PDB entry 1ES3 | X-ray diffraction, 2.20 A resolution | chain A

# Chain A
Molecule: Dd-transpeptidase
From: Streptomyces sp
Notes: EC 3.4.16.4
Reference sequence: P39042 (DACX_STRSK); residues 1-262 here correspond to UniProt positions 30-291 (UniProt number = residue number + 29)
Sequence (262 residues; each row starts with the number of its first residue):
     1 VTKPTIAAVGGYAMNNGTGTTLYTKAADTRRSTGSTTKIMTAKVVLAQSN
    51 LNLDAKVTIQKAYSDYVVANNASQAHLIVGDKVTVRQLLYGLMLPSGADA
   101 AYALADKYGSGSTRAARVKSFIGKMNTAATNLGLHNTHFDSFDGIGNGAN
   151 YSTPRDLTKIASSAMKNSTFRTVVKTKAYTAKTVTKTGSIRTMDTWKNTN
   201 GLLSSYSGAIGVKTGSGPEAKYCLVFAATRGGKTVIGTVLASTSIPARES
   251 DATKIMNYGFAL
Unresolved in the structure: 1-2
Construct notes: conflict Asn-71 (Lys100 in P39042), Ala-72 (Pro101 in P39042), Thr-113 (Gln142 in P39042), Arg-114 (Ala143 in P39042), Asp-156 (His185 in P39042); engineered mutation Ala-98 (Cys127 in P39042)
UniProt features mapped onto this chain:
  - active site: Ser-35 (Acyl-ester intermediate), Lys-38 (Proton acceptor), Ser-96
  - binding site (substrate): Lys-213

# Overview
Curated annotation (UniProt) lists 3 active-site residues and substrate-binding residue Lys-213.
Chain A is Dd-transpeptidase (Streptomyces sp); the structure, C98A mutant of streptomyces K15
DD-transpeptidase, was determined by X-ray diffraction, deposited together with 1J9M, 1ES2 and 1ES4.
